Entry 7XKH (electron microscopy, 3.10 A resolution); this record covers chains C and F of the 8 polymer chains in the assembly.

Chain C:
Name: ATP synthase subunit alpha
Source organism: Bacillus sp. PS3
Notes: EC 7.1.2.2
UniProtKB: A0A0M3VGF9 (A0A0M3VGF9_BACP3); numbering as in UniProt (aligned over 1-502)
Amino-acid sequence (502 residues; numbered 1 to 502; the number before each row is that of its first residue):
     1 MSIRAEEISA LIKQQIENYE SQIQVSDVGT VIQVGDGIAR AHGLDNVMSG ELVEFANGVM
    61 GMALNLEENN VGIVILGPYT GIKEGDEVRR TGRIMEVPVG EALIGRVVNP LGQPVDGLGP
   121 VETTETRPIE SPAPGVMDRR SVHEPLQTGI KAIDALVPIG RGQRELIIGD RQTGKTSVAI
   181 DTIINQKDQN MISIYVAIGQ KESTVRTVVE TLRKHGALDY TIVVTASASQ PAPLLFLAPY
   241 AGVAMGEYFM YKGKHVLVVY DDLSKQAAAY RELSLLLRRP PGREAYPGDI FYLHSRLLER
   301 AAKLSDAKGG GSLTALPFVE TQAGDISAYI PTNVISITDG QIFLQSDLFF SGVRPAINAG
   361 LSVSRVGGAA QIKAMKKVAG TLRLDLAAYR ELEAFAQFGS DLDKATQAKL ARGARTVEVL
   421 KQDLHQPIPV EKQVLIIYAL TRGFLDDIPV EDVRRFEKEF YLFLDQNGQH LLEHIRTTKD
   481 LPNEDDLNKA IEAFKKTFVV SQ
Unresolved in the structure: 1-23, 502
Sequence notes: conflict Pro132 (Arg in A0A0M3VGF9), Ser193 (Cys in A0A0M3VGF9), Phe463 (Trp in A0A0M3VGF9)

Chain F:
Name: ATP synthase subunit beta
Source organism: Bacillus sp. PS3
Notes: EC 7.1.2.2
UniProtKB: A0A0M4U1P9 (A0A0M4U1P9_BACP3); residues 1-473 here = UniProt positions 1-473
Amino-acid sequence (484 residues; numbered -10 to 473; the number before each row is that of its first residue; numbers below 1 keep their minus sign (Met-10 is residue -10)):
   -10 MHHHHHHHHH HMTRGRVIQV MGPVVDVKFE NGHLPAIYNA LKIQHKARNE NEVDIDLTLE
    50 VALHLGDDTV RTIAMASTDG LIRGMEVIDT GAPISVPVGE VTLGRVFNVL GEPIDLEGDI
   110 PADARRDPIH RPAPKFEELA TEVEILETGI KVVDLLAPYI KGGKIGLFGG AGVGKTVLIQ
   170 ELIHNIAQEH GGISVFAGVG ERTREGNDLY HEMKDSGVIS KTAMVFGQMN EPPGARMRVA
   230 LTGLTMAEYF RDEQGQDVLL FIDNIFRFTQ AGSEVSALLG RMPSAVGYQP TLATEMGQLQ
   290 ERITSTAKGS ITSIQAIYVP ADDYTDPAPA TTFSHLDATT NLERKLAEMG IYPAVDPLAS
   350 TSRALAPEIV GEEHYQVARK VQQTLQRYKE LQDIIAILGM DELSDEDKLV VHRARRIQFF
   410 LSQNFHVAEQ FTGQPGSYVP VKETVRGFKE ILEGKYDHLP EDAFRLVGRI EEVVEKAKAM
   470 GVEV
Unresolved in the structure: -10 to 0, 472-473
Sequence notes: initiating methionine (-10); expression tag (-9 to 0)
Residues lining bound ligands: hydrogenphosphate ion (PI): Gly159, Ala160, Gly161, Val162, Gly163, Lys164, Thr165, Arg191

Interface between chain C and chain F:
Residue-residue contacts (41):
  Ile32(C) with Gly55(F)
  Gln33(C) with His53(F)
  Val34(C) with His53(F), hydrogen bond (backbone-backbone)
  Gly35(C) with Leu52(F)
  Asp36(C) with Arg270(F), salt bridge
  Lys83(C) with Leu23(F); Ala25(F)
  Glu84(C) with Leu23(F); His53(F); Asp57(F)
  Val115(C) with Phe125(F), hydrophobic
  Arg171(C) with Phe322(F)
  Gln172(C) with Thr350(F), hydrogen bond
  Lys201(C) with His324(F), hydrogen bond (side chain-backbone); Asp326(F), salt bridge
  Glu202(C) with Phe125(F); Leu128(F); Glu290(F)
  Ser203(C) with Leu128(F)
  Arg206(C) with Phe125(F); Glu126(F); Leu128(F)
  Thr207(C) with Thr130(F)
  Ser227(C) with Glu290(F)
  Ala228(C) with Glu290(F)
  Ser229(C) with Glu290(F)
  Glu272(C) with Pro279(F); Thr280(F); Thr283(F)
  Arg278(C) with Gly269(F), hydrogen bond (side chain-backbone)
  Glu284(C) with Ala274(F)
  Ala285(C) with Ala274(F)
  Asp347(C) with Gln375(F)
  Phe350(C) with Leu347(F); Gln371(F); Gln372(F)
  Arg354(C) with Arg368(F)
  Gln397(C) with Asp396(F)
  Phe398(C) with Leu387(F), hydrophobic; Glu391(F)
  Gly399(C) with Glu391(F)
Also at the interface, not in a pair above, chain C (42 interface residues in all): Tyr79, Thr80, Asp116, Gly117, Gln200, Val205, Gln230, Arg271, Leu275, Leu276, Arg279, Pro281, Gln322, Ser351
Also at the interface, not in a pair above, chain F (40 interface residues in all): Ile26, Tyr27, Leu54, Met271, Pro272, Ser273, Gln287, Ala319, Leu325, Arg352, Ile383

In short:
Chain C and chain F form an interface of 42 and 40 residues respectively; the contacts include 4 hydrogen
bonds and 2 salt bridges. Polar contacts include Asp36(C)-Arg270(F), Lys201(C)-Asp326(F) and
Gln172(C)-Thr350(F). Chain F binds hydrogenphosphate ion.
Here chain C is ATP synthase subunit alpha and chain F is ATP synthase subunit beta, both from Bacillus sp.
PS3. Entry 7XKH (Nucleotide-depleted F1 domain of FoF1-ATPase from Bacillus PS3, state1) was determined by
electron microscopy (same publication as 7XKO, 7XKP, 7XKQ and 7XKR).
